Entry 5X0Y (electron microscopy, 4.69 A resolution (low resolution: residue-level contacts below are approximate; hydrogen-bond / salt-bridge calls are withheld)); this record covers chains I and O of the 11 polymer chains in the assembly.

Chain I:
Molecule: 167-nt DNA strand
Sequence (167 nucleotides; row label = number of the first residue in the row):
     1 ATCGAGAATC CCGGTGCCGA GGCCGCTCAA TTGGTCGTAG ACAGCTCTAG CACCGCTTAA
    61 ACGCACGTAC GCGCTGTCCC CCGCGTTTTA ACCGCCAAGG GGATTACTCC CTAGTCTCCA
   121 GGCACGTGTC AGATATATAC ATCCGATAGC TTGTCGAGAA GTACGAT
Disordered / not traced: 1, 148-167

Chain O:
Molecule: Transcription regulatory protein SNF2
Source organism: Saccharomyces cerevisiae (strain ATCC 204508 / S288c)
Notes: EC 3.6.4.-
Reference sequence: P22082 (SNF2_YEAST); numbering as in UniProt (aligned over 666-1400)
Chain sequence (735 residues; numbered 666 to 1400; the number before each row is that of its first residue):
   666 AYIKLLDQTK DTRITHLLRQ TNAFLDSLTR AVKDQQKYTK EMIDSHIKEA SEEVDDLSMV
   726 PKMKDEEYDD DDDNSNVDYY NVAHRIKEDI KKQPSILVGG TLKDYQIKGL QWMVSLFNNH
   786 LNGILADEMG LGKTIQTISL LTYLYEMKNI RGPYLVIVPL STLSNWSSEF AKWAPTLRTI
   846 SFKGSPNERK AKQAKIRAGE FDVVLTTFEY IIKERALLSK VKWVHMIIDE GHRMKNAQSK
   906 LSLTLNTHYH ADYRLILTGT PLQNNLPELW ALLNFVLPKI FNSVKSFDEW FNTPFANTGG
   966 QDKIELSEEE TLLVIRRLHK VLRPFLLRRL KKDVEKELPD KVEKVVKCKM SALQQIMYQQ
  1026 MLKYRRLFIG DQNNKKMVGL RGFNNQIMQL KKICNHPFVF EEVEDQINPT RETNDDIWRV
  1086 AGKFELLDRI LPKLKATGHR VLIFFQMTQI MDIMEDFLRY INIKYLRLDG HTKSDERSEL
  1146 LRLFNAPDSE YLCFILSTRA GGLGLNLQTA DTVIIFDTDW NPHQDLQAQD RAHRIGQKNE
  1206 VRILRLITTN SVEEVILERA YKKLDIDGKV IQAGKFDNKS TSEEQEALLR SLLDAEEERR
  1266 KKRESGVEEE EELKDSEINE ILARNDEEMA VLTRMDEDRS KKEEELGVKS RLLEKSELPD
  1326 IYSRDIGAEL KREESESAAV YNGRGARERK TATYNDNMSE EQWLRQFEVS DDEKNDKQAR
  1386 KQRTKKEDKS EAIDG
Disordered / not traced: 666-669, 691-742, 961-966, 1033-1045, 1270-1276, 1310-1313, 1321-1335, 1350-1400
Swiss-Prot annotation at these positions:
  - motif: Asp894 to His897 (DEGH box)
  - binding site (ATP): Asp792 to Thr799
  - modified residue (Phosphoserine): Ser716, Ser1340

How chain I and chain O interact:
Contacting residue pairs - 12 pairs, chain I then chain O:
  DG94(I) with Lys905(O)
  DC95(I) with Gln903(O); Ser904(O); Lys905(O)
  DC96(I) with Lys900(O); Asn901(O); Ser904(O)
  DA97(I) with Trp1185(O); Asn1186(O)
  DA98(I) with Gln1051(O); Trp1185(O)
  DG99(I) with Gln1051(O)
Also at the interface, not in a pair above, chain I (7 interface residues in all): DG100
Also at the interface, not in a pair above, chain O (11 interface residues in all): Arg898, Arg1031, Arg1164

Summary:
7 residues of chain I and 11 residues of chain O are in contact. From UniProt: 8 ATP-binding residues on chain
O.
Chain I is a 167-nt DNA strand and chain O is Transcription regulatory protein SNF2 (Saccharomyces cerevisiae
(strain ATCC 204508 / S288c)); the structure, Complex of Snf2-Nucleosome complex with Snf2 bound to SHL2 of
the nucleosome, was determined by electron microscopy, deposited together with 5X0X.
